PDB entry 3AX7 | X-ray diffraction, 2.34 A resolution | chains A and B

Chain A (and B):
Protein: Xanthine dehydrogenase/oxidase
From: Bos taurus
Notes: EC 1.17.1.4, 1.17.3.2; chain B of this document is another copy of the same molecule, construct and numbering; everything in this record applies to it too
UniProtKB: P80457 (XDH_BOVIN); residue numbers follow UniProt; this construct covers 1-1332
Amino-acid sequence (1332 residues; row label = number of the first residue in the row):
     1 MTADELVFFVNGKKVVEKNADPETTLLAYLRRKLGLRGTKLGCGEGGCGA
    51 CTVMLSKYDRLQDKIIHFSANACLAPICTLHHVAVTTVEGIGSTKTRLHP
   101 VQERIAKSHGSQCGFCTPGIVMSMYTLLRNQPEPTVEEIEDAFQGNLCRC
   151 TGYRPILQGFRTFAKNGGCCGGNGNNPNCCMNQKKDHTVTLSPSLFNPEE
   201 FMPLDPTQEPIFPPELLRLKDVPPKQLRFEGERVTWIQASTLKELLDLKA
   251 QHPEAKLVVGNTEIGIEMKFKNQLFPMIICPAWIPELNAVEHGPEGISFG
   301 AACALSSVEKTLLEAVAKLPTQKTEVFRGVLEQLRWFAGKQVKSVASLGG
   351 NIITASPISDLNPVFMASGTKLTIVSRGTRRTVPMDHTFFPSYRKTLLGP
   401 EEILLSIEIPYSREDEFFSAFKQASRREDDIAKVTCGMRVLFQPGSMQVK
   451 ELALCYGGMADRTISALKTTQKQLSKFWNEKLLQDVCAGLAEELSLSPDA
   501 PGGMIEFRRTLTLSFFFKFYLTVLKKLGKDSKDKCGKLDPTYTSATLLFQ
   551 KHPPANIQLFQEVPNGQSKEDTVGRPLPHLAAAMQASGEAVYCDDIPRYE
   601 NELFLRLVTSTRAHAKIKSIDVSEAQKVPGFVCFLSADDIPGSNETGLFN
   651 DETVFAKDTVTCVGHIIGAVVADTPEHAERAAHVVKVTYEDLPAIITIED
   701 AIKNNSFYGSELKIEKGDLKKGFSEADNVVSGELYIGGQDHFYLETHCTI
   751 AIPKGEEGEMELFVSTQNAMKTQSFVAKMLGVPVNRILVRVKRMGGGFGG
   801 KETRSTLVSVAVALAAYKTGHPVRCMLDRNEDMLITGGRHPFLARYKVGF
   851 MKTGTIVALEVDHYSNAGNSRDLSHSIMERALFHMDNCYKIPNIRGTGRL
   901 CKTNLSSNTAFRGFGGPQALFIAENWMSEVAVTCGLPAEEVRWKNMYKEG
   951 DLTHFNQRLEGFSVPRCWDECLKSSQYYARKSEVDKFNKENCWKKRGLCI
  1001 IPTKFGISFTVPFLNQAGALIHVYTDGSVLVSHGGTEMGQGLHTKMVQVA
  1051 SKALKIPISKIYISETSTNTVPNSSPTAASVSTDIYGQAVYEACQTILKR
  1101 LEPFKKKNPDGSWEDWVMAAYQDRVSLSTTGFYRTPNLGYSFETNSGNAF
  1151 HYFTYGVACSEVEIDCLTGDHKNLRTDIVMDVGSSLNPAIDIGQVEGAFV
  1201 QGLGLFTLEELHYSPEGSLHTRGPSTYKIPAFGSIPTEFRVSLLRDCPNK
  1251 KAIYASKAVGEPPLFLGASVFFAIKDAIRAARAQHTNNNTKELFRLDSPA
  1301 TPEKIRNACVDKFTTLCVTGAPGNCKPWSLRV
Unresolved in the structure: 1, 166-223, 529-570, 1327-1332 (chain B: 1, 166-223, 529-570, 1320-1332)
Sequence notes: conflict H552 (Asp in P80457)
Metal / ion sites: 2Fe-2S cluster Fe site 1: C43, C48, C51, C73; 2Fe-2S cluster Fe site 2: C113, C116, C148, C150; Ca2+: A867, S870, R871, S874, S907, N908
Residues lining bound ligands:
  - bicarbonate ion (BCT): R839, H840, I877, T909, A910, F911, F914, G915, Q918
  - FAD (flavin-adenine dinucleotide): E45, G46, G47, L74, K256, L257, V258, V259, G260, N261, T262, E263, I264, A301, L305, F337, A338, V342, V345, A346, S347, G349, G350, N351, I353, T354, I358, S359, D360, L361, L398, I403, L404, K422
  - 2Fe-2S cluster (FES), molecule 1: K40, L41, G42, C43, G44, G46, G47, C48, G49, A50, C51, N71, C73
  - 2Fe-2S cluster (FES), molecule 2: S111, Q112, C113, G114, F115, C116, C148, R149, C150, T151, L744
  - 2-hydroxybenzoic acid (SAL): E802, L873, S876, R880, F914, S1008, F1009, T1010, V1011, L1014, A1078, A1079
  - XAX ({[(5aR,8R,9aR)-2-amino-4-oxo-6,7-di(sulfanyl-kappaS)-3,5,5a,8,9a,10-hexahydro-4H-pyrano[3,2-g]pteridin-8-yl]methyl dihydrogenato(2-) phosphate}(hydroxy)oxo(thioxo)molybdenum): Q112, C113, C150, Q767, G796, G797, F798, G799, E802, A910, F911, R912, G913, F914, M1038, G1039, Q1040, L1042, T1077, A1078, A1079, S1080, V1081, S1082, T1083, Q1194, G1260, E1261
UniProt features mapped onto this chain:
  - active site: E1261 (Proton acceptor)
  - binding site ([2Fe-2S] cluster): C43, C48, C51, C73, C113, C116, C148, C150
  - binding site (FAD): L257 to I264, F337, S347 to N351, D360, L404, K422
  - binding site (Mo-molybdopterin): Q767, F798, R912, A1079
  - binding site (substrate): E802, R880, F914, T1010
  - mutagenesis: R335 (R335A: Promotes conversion to the oxidase form that utilizes molecular oxygen as electron acceptor. Interferes with normal conversion to the dehydrogenase form by reducing agents), W336 (W336A: Promotes conversion to the oxidase form that utilizes molecular oxygen as electron acceptor. Interferes with normal conversion to the dehydrogenase form by reducing agents), R427 (R427Q: Promotes conversion to the oxidase form that utilizes molecular oxygen as electron acceptor. Interferes with normal conversion to the dehydrogenase form by reducing agents)

How chain A and chain B interact:
Residue-residue contacts (124; chain A residue first):
  K95(A) - G755(B)  hydrogen bond (side chain-backbone)
  M584(A) - E756(B)
  M584(A) - E757(B)
  E589(A) - E756(B)
  A590(A) - E756(B)
  V591(A) - K754(B)
  V591(A) - E756(B)  hydrogen bond (backbone-side chain)
  P597(A) - Y599(B)
  R598(A) - Y599(B)
  R598(A) - E600(B)  salt bridge
  Y599(A) - P597(B)
  Y599(A) - R598(B)
  Y599(A) - Y599(B)  hydrogen bond
  Y599(A) - E600(B)
  E600(A) - R598(B)  salt bridge
  E600(A) - Y599(B)
  E600(A) - E600(B)
  N601(A) - P597(B)
  K754(A) - V591(B)
  G755(A) - K95(B)  hydrogen bond (backbone-side chain)
  G755(A) - E589(B)
  E756(A) - M584(B)
  E756(A) - E589(B)
  E756(A) - A590(B)
  E756(A) - V591(B)  hydrogen bond (side chain-backbone)
  E756(A) - K792(B)  salt bridge
  E756(A) - R793(B)  salt bridge
  E757(A) - M584(B)
  E757(A) - Y1062(B)
  E759(A) - K792(B)  salt bridge
  E759(A) - Y1062(B)  hydrogen bond
  E759(A) - S1064(B)  hydrogen bond
  E761(A) - R790(B)  salt bridge
  M770(A) - T1025(B)
  M770(A) - Y1121(B)
  Q773(A) - Y1024(B)
  P783(A) - D1026(B)
  P783(A) - S1028(B)
  V784(A) - Y1024(B)  hydrophobic
  V784(A) - D1026(B)  hydrogen bond (backbone-side chain)
  V784(A) - S1028(B)  hydrogen bond (backbone-side chain)
  N785(A) - Y1024(B)
  N785(A) - S1028(B)  hydrogen bond (backbone-side chain)
  N785(A) - V1029(B)  hydrogen bond (side chain-backbone)
  N785(A) - L1030(B)
  N785(A) - K1060(B)
  N785(A) - Y1062(B)
  R786(A) - Y1062(B)
  R790(A) - E761(B)  salt bridge
  R790(A) - R790(B)
  K792(A) - E756(B)  salt bridge
  K792(A) - E759(B)  salt bridge
  R793(A) - E756(B)  salt bridge
  P1012(A) - R1124(B)  hydrogen bond (backbone-side chain)
  F1013(A) - Y1121(B)  hydrophobic
  F1013(A) - Q1122(B)
  F1013(A) - R1124(B)
  N1015(A) - R1124(B)  hydrogen bond (backbone-side chain)
  Q1016(A) - Y1121(B)
  Q1016(A) - R1124(B)
  L1020(A) - L1020(B)  hydrophobic
  H1022(A) - N1069(B)  hydrogen bond (side chain-backbone)
  H1022(A) - T1070(B)
  H1022(A) - P1072(B)
  V1023(A) - N1073(B)  hydrogen bond (backbone-side chain)
  Y1024(A) - Q773(B)
  Y1024(A) - V784(B)  hydrophobic
  Y1024(A) - T1068(B)  hydrogen bond (side chain-backbone)
  Y1024(A) - N1069(B)
  Y1024(A) - P1072(B)  hydrophobic
  Y1024(A) - N1073(B)
  T1025(A) - M770(B)
  T1025(A) - N1073(B)
  D1026(A) - P783(B)
  D1026(A) - V784(B)  hydrogen bond (side chain-backbone)
  S1028(A) - P783(B)
  S1028(A) - V784(B)
  S1028(A) - N785(B)  hydrogen bond (side chain-backbone)
  V1029(A) - N785(B)  hydrogen bond (backbone-side chain)
  L1030(A) - N785(B)
  K1060(A) - N785(B)
  I1061(A) - N785(B)
  Y1062(A) - E757(B)
  Y1062(A) - E759(B)  hydrogen bond
  Y1062(A) - N785(B)
  Y1062(A) - R786(B)
  S1064(A) - E759(B)  hydrogen bond
  T1068(A) - Y1024(B)  hydrogen bond (backbone-side chain)
  N1069(A) - H1022(B)  hydrogen bond (backbone-side chain)
  N1069(A) - Y1024(B)
  N1069(A) - L1030(B)
  N1069(A) - T1070(B)
  T1070(A) - H1022(B)
  T1070(A) - N1069(B)
  P1072(A) - H1022(B)
  P1072(A) - Y1024(B)  hydrophobic
  P1072(A) - S1128(B)
  N1073(A) - V1023(B)  hydrogen bond (side chain-backbone)
  N1073(A) - Y1024(B)
  N1073(A) - T1025(B)
  N1073(A) - Y1121(B)
  N1073(A) - L1127(B)
  Y1121(A) - F1013(B)  hydrophobic
  Y1121(A) - L1014(B)
  Y1121(A) - Q1016(B)
  Y1121(A) - N1073(B)
  Q1122(A) - F1013(B)
  D1123(A) - R1134(B)  salt bridge
  R1124(A) - P1012(B)  hydrogen bond (side chain-backbone)
  R1124(A) - F1013(B)
  R1124(A) - N1015(B)  hydrogen bond (side chain-backbone)
  R1124(A) - Q1016(B)
  R1124(A) - F1132(B)
  R1124(A) - R1134(B)  hydrogen bond (backbone-side chain)
  R1124(A) - T1135(B)  hydrogen bond (side chain-backbone)
  V1125(A) - R1134(B)
  S1126(A) - F1132(B)
  L1127(A) - N1073(B)
  S1128(A) - P1072(B)
  F1132(A) - R1124(B)
  F1132(A) - S1126(B)
  R1134(A) - D1123(B)  salt bridge
  R1134(A) - R1124(B)
  T1135(A) - R1124(B)  hydrogen bond (backbone-side chain)
Also at the interface, not in a pair above, chain A (64 interface residues in all): R32, R37, L788, L1014, T1129, T1130
Also at the interface, not in a pair above, chain B (65 interface residues in all): R32, R37, N601, L788, I1061, S1075, V1125, T1129, T1130

In short:
Chain A and chain B form an interface of 64 and 65 residues respectively, with 29 hydrogen bonds and 12 salt
bridges. Among the polar pairs are R598(A)-E600(B), E756(A)-K792(B) and E756(A)-R793(B).
Chain A and chain B are both Xanthine dehydrogenase/oxidase (Bos taurus); the structure, Bovine Xanthine
Oxidase, protease cleaved form, was determined by X-ray diffraction (same publication as 3UNA, 3UNC, 3UNI and
3AX9).
